Entry 8H9I (electron microscopy, 2.77 A resolution); this record covers chains C and G of the 8 polymer chains in the assembly.

# Chain C
Name: ATP synthase subunit alpha, mitochondrial
Organism: Homo sapiens
UniProtKB: P25705 (ATPA_HUMAN); residues 1-510 here correspond to UniProt positions 44-553 (UniProt number = residue number + 43)
Sequence (510 residues; numbered 1 to 510; the number before each row is that of its first residue):
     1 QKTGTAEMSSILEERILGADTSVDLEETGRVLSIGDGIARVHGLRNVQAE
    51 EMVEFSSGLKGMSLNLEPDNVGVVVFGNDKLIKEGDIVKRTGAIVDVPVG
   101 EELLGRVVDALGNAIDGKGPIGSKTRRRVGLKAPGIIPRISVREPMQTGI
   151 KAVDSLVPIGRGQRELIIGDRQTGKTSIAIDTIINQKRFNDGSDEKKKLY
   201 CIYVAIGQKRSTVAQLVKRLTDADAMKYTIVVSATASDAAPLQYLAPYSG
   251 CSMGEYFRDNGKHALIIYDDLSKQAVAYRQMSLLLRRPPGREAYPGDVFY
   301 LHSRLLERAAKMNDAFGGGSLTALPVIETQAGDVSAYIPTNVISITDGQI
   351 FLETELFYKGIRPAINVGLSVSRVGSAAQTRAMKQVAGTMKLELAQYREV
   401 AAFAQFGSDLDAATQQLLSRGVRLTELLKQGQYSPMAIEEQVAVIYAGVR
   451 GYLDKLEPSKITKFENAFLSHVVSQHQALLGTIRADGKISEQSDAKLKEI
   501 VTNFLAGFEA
Not modelled in the structure: 1-2, 19-22, 510
Bound ions: Mg2+: Thr176 (together with ATP)
Residues lining bound ligands:
  - ADP (adenosine-5'-diphosphate): Val371, Ser372, Arg373
  - ATP (adenosine-5'-triphosphate): Asp170, Arg171, Gln172, Thr173, Gly174, Lys175, Thr176, Ser177, Glu328, Phe357, Arg362, Pro363, Gln430, Gly431, Gln432

# Chain G
Name: ATP synthase subunit gamma, mitochondrial
Organism: Homo sapiens
UniProtKB: P36542 (ATPG_HUMAN); residues 1-273 here correspond to UniProt positions 26-298 (UniProt number = residue number + 25)
Sequence (273 residues; row label = number of the first residue in the row):
     1 ATLKDITRRLKSIKNIQKITKSMKMVAAAKYARAERELKPARIYGLGSLA
    51 LYEKADIKGPEDKKKHLLIGVSSDRGLCGAIHSSIAKQMKSEVATLTAAG
   101 KEVMLVGIGDKIRGILYRTHSDQFLVAFKEVGRKPPTFGDASVIALELLN
   151 SGYEFDEGSIIFNKFRSVISYKTEEKPIFSLNTVASADSMSIYDDIDADV
   201 LQNYQEYNLANIIYYSLKESTTSEQSARMTAMDNASKNASEMIDKLTLTF
   251 NRTRQAVITKELIEIISGAAALD
Not modelled in the structure: 1, 33-222, 273

# How chain C and chain G interact
Residue-residue contacts (4; chain C residue first):
  Pro289(C) - Ser267(G)
  Pro289(C) - Ala271(G)
  Arg291(C) - Glu264(G)
  Glu292(C) - Glu264(G)  hydrogen bond (backbone-side chain)
Also at the interface, not in a pair above, chain C (6 interface residues in all): Pro288, Gly290, Asp333
Also at the interface, not in a pair above, chain G (7 interface residues in all): Thr2, Lys260, Gly268, Leu272

# Summary
6 residues of chain C and 7 residues of chain G are in contact; the contacts include 1 hydrogen bond. Its one
hydrogen-bonded contact is Glu292(C)-Glu264(G). Ligands of chain C: ATP and ADP.
Chain C is ATP synthase subunit alpha, mitochondrial and chain G is ATP synthase subunit gamma, mitochondrial,
both from Homo sapiens; the structure, Human ATP synthase F1 domain, state2, was determined by electron
microscopy together with 8H9E, 8H9L and 8H9P from the same study.
